PDB entry 3GIQ | X-ray diffraction, 1.80 A resolution | chain A

Chain A:
Protein: N-acyl-D-glutamate deacylase
Source organism: Bordetella bronchiseptica
Notes: EC 3.5.1.82
UniProt: Q7WHC3 (Q7WHC3_BORBR); residue numbers follow UniProt; this construct covers 1-480
Amino-acid sequence (480 residues; numbered 1 to 480; the number before each row is that of its first residue):
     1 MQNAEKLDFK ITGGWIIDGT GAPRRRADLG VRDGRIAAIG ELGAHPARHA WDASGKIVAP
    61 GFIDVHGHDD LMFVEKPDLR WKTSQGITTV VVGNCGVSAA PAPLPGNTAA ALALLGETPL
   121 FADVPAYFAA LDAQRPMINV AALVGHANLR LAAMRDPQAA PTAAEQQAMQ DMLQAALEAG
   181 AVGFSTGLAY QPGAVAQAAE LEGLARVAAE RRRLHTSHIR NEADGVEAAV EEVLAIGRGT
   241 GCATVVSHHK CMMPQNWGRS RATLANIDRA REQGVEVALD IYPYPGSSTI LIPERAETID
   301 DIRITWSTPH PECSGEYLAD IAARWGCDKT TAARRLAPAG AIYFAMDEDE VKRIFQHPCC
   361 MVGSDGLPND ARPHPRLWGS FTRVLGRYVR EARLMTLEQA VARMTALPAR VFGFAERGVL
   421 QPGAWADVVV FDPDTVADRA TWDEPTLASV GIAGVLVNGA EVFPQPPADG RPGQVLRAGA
Unresolved in the structure: 1-4, 479-480
Ion coordination: Zn2+ site 1: His66, His68, Cys95 (together with N-phosphonomethyl-D-glutamic acid); Zn2+ site 2: Cys95, His218, His248 (together with N-phosphonomethyl-D-glutamic acid)
Ligand contacts: N-phosphonomethyl-D-glutamic acid (G01; N-[(R)-hydroxy(methyl)phosphoryl]-D-glutamic acid): His66, His68, Cys95, Leu114, Tyr190, His218, Glu222, His248, Lys250, Met252, Tyr282, Ser287, Ser288, Thr289, Arg295, Tyr343, Asp365, Leu367, Arg376
Reported in the primary citation:
  - Zn2+ coordination: His66, His68, Cys95, His218, His248
  - binding site for N-phosphonomethyl-D-glutamic acid: Tyr190, Lys250, Tyr282, Arg295, Arg376
  - specificity-determining residues: Arg295
  - specificity-determining residues: Pro293 (proposed by the authors, not directly observed)
  - conformationally variable residues (loop rearrangement): Leu291 to Ile302
  - catalytic residues: Asp365 (proposed by the authors, not directly observed)

Overview:
Bound to chain A: N-phosphonomethyl-D-glutamic acid. His66, His68 and Cys95 coordinate Zn2+ site 1. Cys95,
His218 and His248 form the Zn2+ site 2. From the paper: the catalytic residue Asp365; a binding site for
N-phosphonomethyl-D-glutamic acid at Tyr190, Lys250 and Tyr282 among others.
Chain A is N-acyl-D-glutamate deacylase (Bordetella bronchiseptica); the structure, Crystal structure of
N-acyl-D-Glutamate Deacylase from Bordetella Bronchiseptica complexed with zinc and phosphonate inhibitor, a
mimic ..., was determined by X-ray diffraction (same publication as 3GIP).
